Entry 8AGB (electron microscopy, 3.00 A resolution); this record covers chains E and F of the 8 polymer chains in the assembly.

== Chain E ==
Name: Dolichyl-diphosphooligosaccharide--protein glycosyltransferase subunit 1
From: Saccharomyces cerevisiae
UniProt: P41543 (OST1_YEAST); numbering as in UniProt (aligned over 1-476)
Amino-acid sequence (476 residues; row label = number of the first residue in the row):
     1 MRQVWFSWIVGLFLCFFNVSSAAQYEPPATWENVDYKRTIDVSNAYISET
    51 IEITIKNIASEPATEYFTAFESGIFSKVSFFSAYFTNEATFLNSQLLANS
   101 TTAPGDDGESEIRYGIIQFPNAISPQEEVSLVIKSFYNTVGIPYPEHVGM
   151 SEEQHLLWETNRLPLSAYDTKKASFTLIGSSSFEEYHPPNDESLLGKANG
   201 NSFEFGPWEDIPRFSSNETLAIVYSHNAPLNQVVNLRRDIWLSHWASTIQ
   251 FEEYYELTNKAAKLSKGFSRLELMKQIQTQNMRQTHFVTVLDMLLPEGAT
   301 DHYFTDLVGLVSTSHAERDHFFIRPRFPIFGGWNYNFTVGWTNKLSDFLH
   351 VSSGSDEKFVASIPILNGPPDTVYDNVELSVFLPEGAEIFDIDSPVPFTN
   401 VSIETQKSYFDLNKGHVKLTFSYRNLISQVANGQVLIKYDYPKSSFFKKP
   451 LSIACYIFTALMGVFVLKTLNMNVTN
Unresolved in the structure: 1-24, 99-110, 189-193, 475-476
Covalent attachments: N-acetylglucosamine (NAG) linked to N336, N400
Ligand contacts: palmitoyl-linoleoyl phosphatidylcholine (CPL; 1-palmitoyl-2-linoleoyl-sn-glycero-3-phosphocholine): W241, Q250, E252, Y409, F410, L412, I453, Y456

== Chain F ==
Name: Dolichyl-diphosphooligosaccharide--protein glycosyltransferase subunit SWP1
From: Saccharomyces cerevisiae
UniProt: Q02795 (OSTD_YEAST); residues 2-284 here correspond to UniProt positions 1-283 (UniProt number = residue number - 1)
Amino-acid sequence (285 residues; numbered 2 to 286; the number before each row is that of its first residue):
     2 MQFFKTLAALVSCISFVLAYVAQDVHVSFPSTAGKSRVMIGKVEPRIGID
    52 ETVPTTITVEDPNEVIQVNFAIESTNKPFQNTLLIGLPNKNLEMAFEPEI
   102 KDNGKLSMYKYRIDLAKLDAALLQEASRSPEPIKATLILASSTAKPKENL
   152 FREILQLNLNFDVDHSDSSLVDKFGIKPEIHHIFHAEPKRVAKPIAVIFV
   202 LIIFITILSLIVTWLNSCAAAFNNIPTGVTAVYFLGFIATIVGFEVIFAR
   252 YYLGTSIFETLFSSLYLGAPGLLTSTKFLRSFGTI
Unresolved in the structure: 2-29, 285-286
Construct notes: expression tag (285-286)
Ligand contacts:
  - palmitoyl-linoleoyl phosphatidylcholine (CPL; 1-palmitoyl-2-linoleoyl-sn-glycero-3-phosphocholine): F245, F249, Y252, Y253, G255, T256, S257, I258
  - phosphatidylethanolamine (PTY): F259, L262, F263, S265, L266

== Interface between chain E and chain F ==
Residue-residue contacts (7; chain E residue first):
  N471(E) - R281(F)  hydrogen bond (backbone-side chain)
  M472(E) - T277(F)
  N473(E) - T277(F)
  N473(E) - R281(F)  hydrogen bond (backbone-side chain)
  V474(E) - T277(F)
  V474(E) - L280(F)  hydrophobic
  V474(E) - R281(F)
Interface residues without a listed pair, chain E (5 interface residues in all): L470
Interface residues without a listed pair, chain F (5 interface residues in all): L273, L274

== In short ==
Chain E and chain F each contribute 5 residues to their interface, with 2 hydrogen bonds. Polar contacts
include N471(E)-R281(F) and N473(E)-R281(F). Ligands of chain E: palmitoyl-linoleoyl phosphatidylcholine.
Chain F binds phosphatidylethanolamine and palmitoyl-linoleoyl phosphatidylcholine. N-acetylglucosamine is
covalently linked to N336(E) and N400(E).
Chain E is Dolichyl-diphosphooligosaccharide--protein glycosyltransferase subunit 1 and chain F is
Dolichyl-diphosphooligosaccharide--protein glycosyltransferase subunit SWP1, both from Saccharomyces
cerevisiae; the structure, Structure of yeast oligosaccharylransferase complex with lipid-linked
oligosaccharide bound, was determined by electron microscopy, deposited together with 8AGC and 8AGE.
